Entry 6WPW (electron microscopy, 3.10 A resolution); this record covers chains D and N of the 6 polymer chains in the assembly.

== Chain D ==
Name: Guanine nucleotide-binding protein G(I)/G(S)/G(T) subunit beta-1
From: Homo sapiens
Reference sequence: P62873 (GBB1_HUMAN); numbering as in UniProt (aligned over 2-340)
Sequence (358 residues; numbered -17 to 340; the number before each row is that of its first residue; numbers below 1 keep their minus sign (Met-17 is residue -17)):
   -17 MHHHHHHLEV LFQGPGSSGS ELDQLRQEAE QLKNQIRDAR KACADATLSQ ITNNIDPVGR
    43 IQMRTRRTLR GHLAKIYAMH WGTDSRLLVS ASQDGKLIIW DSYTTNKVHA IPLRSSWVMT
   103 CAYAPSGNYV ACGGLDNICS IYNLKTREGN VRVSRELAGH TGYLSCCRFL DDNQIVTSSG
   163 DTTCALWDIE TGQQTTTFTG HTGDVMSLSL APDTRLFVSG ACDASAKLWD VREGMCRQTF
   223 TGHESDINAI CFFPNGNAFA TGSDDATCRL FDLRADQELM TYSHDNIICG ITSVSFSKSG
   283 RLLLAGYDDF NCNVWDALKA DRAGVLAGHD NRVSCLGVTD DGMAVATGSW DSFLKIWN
Unresolved in the structure: -17 to 0
Construct notes: expression tag (-17 to 1)
Swiss-Prot annotation at these positions:
  - modified residue: Ser2 (N-acetylserine), His266 (Phosphohistidine)
  - natural variant: Leu30 (L30F: In MRD42; uncertain significance), Arg52 (R52G: In MRD42), Gly64 (G64V: In MRD42), Asp76 (D76E: In MRD42; D76G: In MRD42), Gly77 (G77S: In MRD42), Lys78 (K78R: In MRD42), Ile80 (I80N: In MRD42; I80T: In MRD42), His91 (H91R: In MRD42; uncertain significance), Ala92 (A92T: In MRD42), Pro94 (P94S: In MRD42), Leu95 (L95P: In MRD42), Arg96 (R96L: In MRD42), 5 further natural variant entries in UniProt

== Chain N ==
Name: Nb35
From: Lama glama
Sequence (138 residues; row label = number of the first residue in the row):
     1 QVQLQESGGG LVQPGGSLRL SCAASGFTFS NYKMNWVRQA PGKGLEWVSD ISQSGASISY
    61 TGSVKGRFTI SRDNAKNTLY LQMNSLKPED TAVYYCARCP APFTRDCFDV TSTTYAYRGQ
   121 GTQVTVSSHH HHHHEPEA
Unresolved in the structure: 129-138
Disulfides: Cys22-Cys96, Cys99-Cys107

== How chain D and chain N interact ==
Contacting residue pairs (21):
  Arg8(D) with Gln120(N), hydrogen bond
  Lys15(D) with Gln1(N)
  Thr184(D) with Thr114(N), hydrogen bond (backbone-side chain)
  Cys204(D) with Ala116(N); Tyr117(N)
  Asp205(D) with Ala116(N); Tyr117(N)
  Ala206(D) with Tyr117(N), hydrogen bond (backbone-side chain)
  His225(D) with Val2(N)
  Glu226(D) with Val2(N); Phe27(N); Thr28(N); Tyr32(N), hydrogen bond; Arg98(N), hydrogen bond (backbone-side chain); Tyr117(N)
  Ser227(D) with Pro100(N), hydrogen bond (side chain-backbone); Tyr117(N)
  Asp228(D) with Pro100(N); Tyr117(N), hydrogen bond
  Asp246(D) with Pro102(N)
  Ile270(D) with Phe103(N), hydrophobic
Interface residues without a listed pair, chain D (15 interface residues in all): Glu12, Thr223, Asp247
Interface residues without a listed pair, chain N (16 interface residues in all): Gln3, Gly26, Ala101

== In short ==
15 residues of chain D and 16 residues of chain N are in contact, with 7 hydrogen bonds. Polar pairs include
Arg8(D)-Gln120(N), Thr184(D)-Thr114(N) and Ala206(D)-Tyr117(N).
Here chain D is Guanine nucleotide-binding protein G(I)/G(S)/G(T) subunit beta-1 (Homo sapiens) and chain N is
Nb35 (Lama glama). Entry 6WPW (GCGR-Gs signaling complex bound to a designed glucagon derivative) was
determined by electron microscopy.
